PDB entry 6SIC | electron microscopy, 3.52 A resolution | chains G and V of the 35 polymer chains in the assembly

== Chain G ==
Protein: CRISPR-associated RAMP protein, Cmr4 family
Organism: Sulfolobus islandicus REY15A
UniProt: F0NDX6 (F0NDX6_SULIR); residue numbers follow UniProt; this construct covers 1-286
Chain sequence (286 residues; row label = number of the first residue in the row):
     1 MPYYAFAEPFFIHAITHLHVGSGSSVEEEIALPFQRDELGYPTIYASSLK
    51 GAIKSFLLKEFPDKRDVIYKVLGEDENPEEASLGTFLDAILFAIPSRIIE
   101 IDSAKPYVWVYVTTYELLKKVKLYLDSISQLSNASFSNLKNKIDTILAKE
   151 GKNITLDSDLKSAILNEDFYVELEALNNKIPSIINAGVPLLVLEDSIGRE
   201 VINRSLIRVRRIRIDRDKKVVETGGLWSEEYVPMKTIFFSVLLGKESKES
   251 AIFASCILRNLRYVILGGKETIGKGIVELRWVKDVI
Unresolved in the structure: 1
Construct notes: engineered mutation Ala31 (Asp in F0NDX6)

== Chain V ==
Molecule: crRNA
Organism: Sulfolobus islandicus REY15A
Sequence (51 nucleotides; each row starts with the number of its first residue):
     1 AUUGAAAGUUCAAAGCUUAGAUACCCUGGAGGGAAACCAGACUUAACACC
    51 A
Unresolved in the structure: 49-51
Construct notes: conflict A1 (C2068518 in 323473489), U3 (G2068520 in 323473489)

== How chain G and chain V interact ==
Contacting residue pairs (52):
  Gly21(G) with U9(V), sugar contact; U10(V), hydrogen bond to the phosphate
  Ser22(G) with U9(V), base contact
  Gly23(G) with U9(V), base contact
  Ser47(G) with G8(V), sugar contact; U9(V), hydrogen bond to the phosphate
  Ser48(G) with G8(V), phosphate contact; U9(V), hydrogen bond to the phosphate
  Lys50(G) with A6(V), salt bridge to the phosphate; A7(V), salt bridge to the phosphate
  Gly51(G) with G8(V), sugar contact
  Ala52(G) with G8(V), base contact
  Lys54(G) with A7(V), salt bridge to the phosphate
  Ser55(G) with G8(V), hydrogen bond to the base
  Lys59(G) with G8(V), hydrogen bond to the base
  Leu72(G) with A7(V), phosphate contact
  Glu74(G) with A6(V), hydrogen bond to the sugar
  Asp75(G) with A6(V), hydrogen bond to the sugar; A7(V), sugar contact
  Pro78(G) with A5(V), hydrogen bond to the sugar; A6(V), sugar contact
  Glu79(G) with G4(V), base contact; A5(V), hydrogen bond to the sugar
  Glu80(G) with A5(V), hydrogen bond to the sugar
  Ser82(G) with A6(V), hydrogen bond to the phosphate
  Arg210(G) with G15(V), base contact
  Arg211(G) with A13(V), sugar contact; G15(V), salt bridge to the phosphate
  Ile212(G) with A13(V), hydrogen bond to the sugar; A14(V), phosphate contact; G15(V), hydrogen bond to the phosphate; C16(V), sugar contact
  Arg213(G) with A13(V), hydrogen bond to the base; A14(V), phosphate contact
  Ile214(G) with A13(V), phosphate contact; A14(V), hydrogen bond to the phosphate; C16(V), sugar contact
  Arg216(G) with A14(V), salt bridge to the phosphate
  Lys219(G) with A14(V), base contact; C16(V), phosphate contact; U17(V), salt bridge to the phosphate
  Val221(G) with C16(V), base contact
  Leu226(G) with G15(V), base contact
  Trp227(G) with A13(V), base contact
  Leu266(G) with G8(V), base contact
  Gly267(G) with G8(V), hydrogen bond to the base; U10(V), phosphate contact
  Gly268(G) with U10(V), hydrogen bond to the phosphate; C11(V), phosphate contact
  Lys269(G) with C11(V), hydrogen bond to the phosphate
  Glu270(G) with C11(V), hydrogen bond to the phosphate
  Thr271(G) with A12(V), phosphate contact
Also at the interface, not in a pair above, chain G (43 interface residues in all): Tyr3, His19, Val20, Ser24, Gln35, Gly73, Ala81, Val220, Ile265
Also at the interface, not in a pair above, chain V (15 interface residues in all): A1

== In short ==
Chain G and chain V form an interface of 43 and 15 residues respectively, with 19 hydrogen bonds and 6 salt
bridges. Polar pairs include Ser55(G)-G8(V), Lys59(G)-G8(V) and Arg213(G)-A13(V).
Chain G is CRISPR-associated RAMP protein, Cmr4 family and chain V is crRNA, both from Sulfolobus islandicus
REY15A; the structure, Cryo-EM structure of the Type III-B Cmr-beta bound to cognate target RNA, was
determined by electron microscopy together with 6S6B, 6S8B, 6S8E, 6S91, 6SH8 and 6SHB from the same study.
